PDB entry 8E3F | electron microscopy, 6.50 A resolution (low resolution: residue-level contacts below are approximate; hydrogen-bond / salt-bridge calls are withheld) | chains 6 and A of the 9 polymer chains in the assembly

[Chain 6]
Molecule: T DNA
Sequence (60 nucleotides; row label = number of the first residue in the row):
     2 CCCTGTCTGGCGTCCTCTCACCTATGATCATGACGGTCGTCAGTGTGTAG
    52 ATGATTAGTT
Not modelled in the structure: 39-61

[Chain A]
Molecule: DNA-directed RNA polymerase subunit beta
Organism: Escherichia coli
Notes: EC 2.7.7.6
UniProt: P0A8V4 (RPOB_ECO57); residue numbers follow UniProt; this construct covers 1-1342
Chain sequence (1342 residues; each row starts with the number of its first residue):
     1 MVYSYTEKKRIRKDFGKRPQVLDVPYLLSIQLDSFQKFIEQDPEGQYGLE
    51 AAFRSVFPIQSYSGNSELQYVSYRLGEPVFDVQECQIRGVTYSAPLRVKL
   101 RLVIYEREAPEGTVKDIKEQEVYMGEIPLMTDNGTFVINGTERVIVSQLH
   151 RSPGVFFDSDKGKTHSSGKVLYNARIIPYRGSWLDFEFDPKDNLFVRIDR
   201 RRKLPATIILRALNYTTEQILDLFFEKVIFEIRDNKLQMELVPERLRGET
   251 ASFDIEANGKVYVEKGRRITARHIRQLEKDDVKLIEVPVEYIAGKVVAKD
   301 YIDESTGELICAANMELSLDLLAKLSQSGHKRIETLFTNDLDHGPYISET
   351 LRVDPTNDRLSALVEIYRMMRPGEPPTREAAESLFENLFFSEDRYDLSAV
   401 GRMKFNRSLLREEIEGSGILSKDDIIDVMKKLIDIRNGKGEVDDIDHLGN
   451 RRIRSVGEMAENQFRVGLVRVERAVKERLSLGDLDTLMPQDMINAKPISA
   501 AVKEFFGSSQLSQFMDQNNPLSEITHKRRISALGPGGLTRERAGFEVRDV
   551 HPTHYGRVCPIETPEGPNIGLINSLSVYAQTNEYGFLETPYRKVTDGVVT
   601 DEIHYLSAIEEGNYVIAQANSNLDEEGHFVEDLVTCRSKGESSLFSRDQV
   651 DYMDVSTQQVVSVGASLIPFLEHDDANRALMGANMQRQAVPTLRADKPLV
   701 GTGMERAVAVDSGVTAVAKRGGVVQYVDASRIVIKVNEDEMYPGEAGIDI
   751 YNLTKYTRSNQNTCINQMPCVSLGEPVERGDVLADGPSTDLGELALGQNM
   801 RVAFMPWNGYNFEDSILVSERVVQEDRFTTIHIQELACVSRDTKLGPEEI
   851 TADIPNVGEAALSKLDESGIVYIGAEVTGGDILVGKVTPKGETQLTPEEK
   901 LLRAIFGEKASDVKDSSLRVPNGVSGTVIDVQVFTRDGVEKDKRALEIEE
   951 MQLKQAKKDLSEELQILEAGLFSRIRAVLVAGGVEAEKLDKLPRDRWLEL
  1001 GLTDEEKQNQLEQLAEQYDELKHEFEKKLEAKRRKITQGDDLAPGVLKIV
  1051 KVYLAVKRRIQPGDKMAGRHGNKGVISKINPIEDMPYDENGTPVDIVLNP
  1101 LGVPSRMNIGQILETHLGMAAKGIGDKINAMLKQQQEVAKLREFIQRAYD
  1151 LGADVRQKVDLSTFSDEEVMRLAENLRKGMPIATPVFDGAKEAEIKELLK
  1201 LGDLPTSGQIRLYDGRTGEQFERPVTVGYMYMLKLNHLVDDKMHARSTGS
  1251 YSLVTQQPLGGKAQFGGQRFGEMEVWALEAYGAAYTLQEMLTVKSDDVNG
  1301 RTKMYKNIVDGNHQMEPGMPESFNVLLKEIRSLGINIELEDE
Not modelled in the structure: 1, 1342

[Interface between chain 6 and chain A]
Pairs across the interface (11; chain 6 residue first):
  DG6(6) - His165(A)
  DT7(6) - Asp189(A)
  DC16(6) - Arg1269(A)
  DT17(6) - Arg1269(A)
  DC18(6) - Gly1261(A)
  DC18(6) - Lys1262(A)
  DA21(6) - Thr141(A)
  DC22(6) - Asn139(A)
  DC22(6) - Arg143(A)
  DC22(6) - Gly507(A)
  DC22(6) - Ser508(A)
Interface residues without a listed pair, chain 6 (9 interface residues in all): DC15, DC20
Interface residues without a listed pair, chain A (15 interface residues in all): Ile138, Phe514, Gln1268, Gly1271, Met1273

[Overview]
9 residues of chain 6 and 15 residues of chain A are in contact.
Here chain 6 is T DNA and chain A is DNA-directed RNA polymerase subunit beta (Escherichia coli). Entry 8E3F
(Escherichia coli Rho-dependent transcription pre-termination complex containing 18 nt long RNA spacer,
Mg-ADP-BeF3, and NusG; TEC ...) was determined by electron microscopy (same publication as 8E3H, 8E5K, 8E5L,
8E5O, 8E5P, 8E6W and 3 further entries).
